5UMN - chains A and E of the 3 polymer chains in the assembly; structure by X-ray diffraction, 1.97 A resolution.

[Chain A]
Molecule: Hemagglutinin
From: Influenza A virus
Reference sequence: Q91MA7 (HEMA_I68A4); residues 43-309 here correspond to UniProt positions 59-325 (UniProt number = residue number + 16)
Amino-acid sequence (274 residues; row label = number of the first residue in the row):
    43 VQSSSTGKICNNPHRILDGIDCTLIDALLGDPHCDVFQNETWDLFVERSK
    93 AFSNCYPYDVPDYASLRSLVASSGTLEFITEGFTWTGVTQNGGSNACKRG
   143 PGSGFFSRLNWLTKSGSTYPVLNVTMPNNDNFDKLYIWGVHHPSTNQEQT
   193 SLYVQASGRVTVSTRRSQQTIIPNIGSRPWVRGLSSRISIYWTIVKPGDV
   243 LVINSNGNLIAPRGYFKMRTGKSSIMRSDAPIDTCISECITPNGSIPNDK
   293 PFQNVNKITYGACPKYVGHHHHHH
Disordered / not traced: 310-316
Disulfides: Cys52-Cys277, Cys64-Cys76, Cys97-Cys139, Cys281-Cys305
Covalently attached groups: N-acetylglucosamine (NAG) linked to Asn165, Asn285
Construct notes: expression tag (310-316)
Swiss-Prot annotation at these positions:
  - glycosylation (N-linked (GlcNAc...) asparagine): Asn81, Asn165, Asn285
From the paper describing this entry:
  - mutagenesis - E190D (23-fold): increased binding to VPGSGW
  - mutagenesis - E190D: unchanged binding to WT C05

[Chain E]
Molecule: Antibody C05 VPGSGW mutant, heavy chain
From: Homo sapiens
Notes: antibody fragment or engineered binder
Amino-acid sequence (247 residues; row label = number of the first residue in the row; a row labelled like 27A-27E holds insertion residues (27A, then the next letters in order)):
     1 QVQLQESGGGLVQPGESLRLSCVGSGS
27A-27E SFGES
    28 TLSYYAVSWVRQAPGKGLEWLSIIN
   52A A
    53 GGGDIDYADSVEGRFTISRDNSKETLYLQM
82A-82C TNL
    83 RVEDTGVYYCAKHMSMQQ
100A-100P VPGSGWERADLVGDAF
   101 DVWGQGTMVTVSSASTKGPSVFPLAPSSKSTSGGTAALGCLVKDYFPEPV
   151 TVSWNSGALTSGVHTFPAVLQSSGLYSLSSVVTVPSSSLGTQTYICNVNH
   201 KPSNTKVDKRVEPKSCHHHHHH
Disordered / not traced: 1, 215-222
Disulfides: Cys22-Cys92, Cys140-Cys196

[Interface between chain A and chain E]
Residue-residue contacts (30):
  Tyr98(A) - Ser100D(E)  hydrogen bond (side chain-backbone)
  Tyr98(A) - Gly100E(E)
  Thr131(A) - Arg100H(E)
  Asn133(A) - Ala100I(E)
  Gly134(A) - Trp100F(E)
  Gly134(A) - Glu100G(E)
  Gly135(A) - Gly100E(E)
  Gly135(A) - Trp100F(E)
  Gly135(A) - Glu100G(E)  hydrogen bond (backbone-backbone)
  Ser136(A) - Gly100E(E)  hydrogen bond (side chain-backbone)
  Asn137(A) - Glu100G(E)
  Ser145(A) - Glu100G(E)  hydrogen bond
  Trp153(A) - Gly100E(E)
  Trp153(A) - Trp100F(E)  hydrophobic
  Thr155(A) - Trp100F(E)
  Lys156(A) - Phe27B(E)
  Lys156(A) - Met98(E)
  Gln189(A) - Gly27C(E)
  Gln189(A) - Glu27D(E)  hydrogen bond
  Gln189(A) - Tyr31(E)  hydrogen bond
  Glu190(A) - Gly100C(E)
  Glu190(A) - Ser100D(E)
  Ser193(A) - Gly27C(E)
  Ser193(A) - Met98(E)
  Ser193(A) - Val100A(E)
  Leu194(A) - Val100A(E)  hydrophobic
  Leu194(A) - Trp100F(E)  hydrophobic
  Leu226(A) - Gly100C(E)
  Leu226(A) - Ser100D(E)
  Leu226(A) - Gly100E(E)
Other interface residues (no listed pair), chain A (18 interface residues in all): Gln132, Ser228
Other interface residues (no listed pair), chain E (14 interface residues in all): Ser27E
From the paper, about this interface:
  - residue pairs: Ser100D(E)-Ser228(A), Gly100C(E)-Gly225(A) (water-mediated contact)
  - epitope / paratope residues, chain E: Gly100C(E), Ser100D(E)

[Overview]
Chain A and chain E form an interface of 18 and 14 residues respectively, with 6 hydrogen bonds. Polar pairs
include Tyr98(A)-Ser100D(E), Ser136(A)-Gly100E(E) and Ser145(A)-Glu100G(E). The authors report a contact
between Ser100D(E) and Ser228(A); a water-mediated contact between Gly100C(E) and Gly225(A). The paper reports
that E190D of chain A increases binding to VPGSGW; epitope/paratope residues Gly100C(E) and Ser100D(E).
Chain A is Hemagglutinin (Influenza A virus) and chain E is Antibody C05 VPGSGW mutant, heavy chain (Homo
sapiens); the structure, Crystal structure of C05 VPGSGW mutant bound to H3 influenza hemagglutinin, HA1
subunit, was determined by X-ray diffraction.
